Entry 1GNK (X-ray diffraction, 2.00 A resolution); this record covers chain A.

# Chain A
Name: Protein (glnk)
Organism: Escherichia coli
Reference sequence: P0AC55 (GLNK_ECOLI); residues 1-112 here = UniProt positions 1-112
Chain sequence (112 residues; each row starts with the number of its first residue):
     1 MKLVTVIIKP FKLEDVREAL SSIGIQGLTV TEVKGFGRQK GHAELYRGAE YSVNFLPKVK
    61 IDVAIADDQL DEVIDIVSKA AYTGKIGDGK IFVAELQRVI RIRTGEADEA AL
Unresolved in the structure: 39-52
Curated features (UniProtKB/Swiss-Prot):
  - binding site (ADP): Thr29, Arg38, Gln39, Ala64, Gly87 to Lys90, Arg101 to Arg103
  - binding site (ATP): Gly37, Ala64, Gly87 to Lys90, Arg101 to Arg103
  - modified residue: Tyr51 (O-UMP-tyrosine)
  - mutagenesis: Arg47 (R47A: Shows an identical membrane sequestration profile to the wild-type. Reuridylylation is slightly longer), Tyr51 (Y51A: Fully deuridylylated regardless of the N-status of the cell. Still responds to ammonium shock by becoming rapidly sequestered to the membrane. Sequestration rate is significantly more rapid ...)

# In short
From UniProt: 11 ADP-binding residues, 9 ATP-binding residues and 2 mutagenesis sites.
Chain A is Protein (glnk) (Escherichia coli); the structure, Glnk, a signal protein from E. coli, was
determined by X-ray diffraction (same publication as 2GNK).
